Entry 8P67 (X-ray diffraction, 1.37 A resolution); this record covers chain A.

== Chain A ==
Molecule: GH30 family xylanase
Source organism: Thermothelomyces thermophilus
Notes: EC 3.2.1.-
UniProtKB: G2Q1N4 (XY30A_MYCTT); residues 3-460 here correspond to UniProt positions 20-477 (UniProt number = residue number + 17)
Amino-acid sequence (482 residues; numbered 1 to 482; the number before each row is that of its first residue):
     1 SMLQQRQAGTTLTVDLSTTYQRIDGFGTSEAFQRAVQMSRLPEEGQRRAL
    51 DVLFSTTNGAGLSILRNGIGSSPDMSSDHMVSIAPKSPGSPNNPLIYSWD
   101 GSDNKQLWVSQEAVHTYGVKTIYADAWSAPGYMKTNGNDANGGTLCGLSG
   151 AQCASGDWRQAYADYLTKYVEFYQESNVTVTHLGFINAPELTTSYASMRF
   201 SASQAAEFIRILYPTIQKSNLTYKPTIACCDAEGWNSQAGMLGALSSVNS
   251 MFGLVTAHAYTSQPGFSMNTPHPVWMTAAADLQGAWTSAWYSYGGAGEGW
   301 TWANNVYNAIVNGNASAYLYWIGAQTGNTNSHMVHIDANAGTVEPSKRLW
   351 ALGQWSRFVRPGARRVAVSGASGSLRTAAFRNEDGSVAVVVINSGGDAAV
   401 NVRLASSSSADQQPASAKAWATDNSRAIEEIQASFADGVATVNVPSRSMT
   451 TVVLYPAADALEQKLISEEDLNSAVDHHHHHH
Unresolved in the structure: 1-6, 406-412, 458-482
Differences from the reference sequence: expression tag (1-2, 461-482); engineered mutation Ala188 (Glu205 in G2Q1N4), Ala278 (Glu295 in G2Q1N4)
Disulfides: Cys146-Cys153, Cys229-Cys230
Covalent attachments: N-acetylglucosamine (NAG) linked to Asn314
UniProt features mapped onto this chain:
  - glycosylation (N-linked (GlcNAc...) asparagine): Asn177, Asn220, Asn314

== Overview ==
Covalently linked N-acetylglucosamine: at Asn314.
Chain A is GH30 family xylanase (Thermothelomyces thermophilus); the structure, Crystal structure of
Thermothelomyces thermophila (double mutant EE) in complex with aldotetrauronic acid, was determined by X-ray
diffraction together with 8C48 and 8CBC from the same study.
